Entry 5WS8 (X-ray diffraction, 2.62 A resolution); this record covers chains A and B of the 4 polymer chains in the assembly.

# Chain A (and B)
Protein: Pyruvate kinase
From: Mycobacterium tuberculosis (strain ATCC 25618 / H37Rv)
Notes: EC 2.7.1.40; chain B of this document is another copy of the same molecule, construct and numbering; everything in this record applies to it too
Reference sequence: P9WKE5 (KPYK_MYCTU); residues 1-472 here = UniProt positions 1-472
Amino-acid sequence (475 residues; numbered -2 to 472; the number before each row is that of its first residue; numbers below 1 keep their minus sign (Gly-2 is residue -2)):
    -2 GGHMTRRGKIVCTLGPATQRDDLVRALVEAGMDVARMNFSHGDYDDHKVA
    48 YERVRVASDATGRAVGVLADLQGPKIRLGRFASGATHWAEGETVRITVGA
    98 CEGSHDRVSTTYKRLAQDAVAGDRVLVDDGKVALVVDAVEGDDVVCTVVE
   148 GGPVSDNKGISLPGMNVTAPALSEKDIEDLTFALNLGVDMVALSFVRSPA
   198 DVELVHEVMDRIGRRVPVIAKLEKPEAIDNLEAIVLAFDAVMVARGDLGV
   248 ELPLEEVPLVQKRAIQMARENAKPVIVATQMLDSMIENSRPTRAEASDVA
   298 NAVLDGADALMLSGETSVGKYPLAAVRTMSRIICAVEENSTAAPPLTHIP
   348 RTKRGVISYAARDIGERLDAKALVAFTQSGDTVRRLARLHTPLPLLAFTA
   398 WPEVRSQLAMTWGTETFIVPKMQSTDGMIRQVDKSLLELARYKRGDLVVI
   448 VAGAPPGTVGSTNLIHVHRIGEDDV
Disordered / not traced: -2 to 1, 451-457
Sequence notes: expression tag (-2 to 0)
UniProt features mapped onto this chain:
  - binding site (substrate): Arg33, Gly243, Asp244, Thr276
  - binding site (ATP): Asn35 to His38, Arg74, Lys155
  - binding site (K(+)): Asn35, Ser37, Asp67
  - binding site (Mg(2+)): Glu220, Asp244
  - site: Lys218 (Transition state stabilizer)
  - modified residue: Ser37 (Phosphoserine)
  - mutagenesis: Ser37 (S37A: Partial loss of phosphorylation. Decrease in activity)
Metal / ion sites: Mg2+: Glu220, Asp244 (together with oxalate ion)
Ligand contacts: oxalate ion (OXL): Lys218, Glu220, Met239, Ala241, Arg242, Gly243, Asp244, Ala275, Thr276, Met308
What the authors report for this chain:
  - allosteric site: Ala217, Lys218, Ala237 (from molecular simulation)

# Interface between chain A and chain B
Residue-residue contacts (50; chain A residue first):
  Leu123(A) - Arg287(B)
  Asp126(A) - Arg290(B)
  Gly127(A) - Arg287(B)
  Glu147(A) - Ser286(B)  hydrogen bond
  Glu147(A) - Arg287(B)  salt bridge
  Arg242(A) - Arg290(B)  hydrogen bond (backbone-side chain)
  Gly243(A) - Arg290(B)  hydrogen bond (backbone-side chain)
  Gly246(A) - Arg290(B)
  Val247(A) - Arg290(B)
  Leu251(A) - Pro288(B)
  Glu252(A) - Arg328(B)  salt bridge
  Glu252(A) - Ile329(B)
  Glu252(A) - Ala332(B)
  Pro255(A) - Ala293(B)
  Pro255(A) - Ala297(B)  hydrophobic
  Leu256(A) - Asn336(B)
  Lys259(A) - Asn298(B)  hydrogen bond
  Lys259(A) - Leu301(B)
  Gln277(A) - Thr289(B)
  Gln277(A) - Arg290(B)  hydrogen bond (side chain-backbone)
  Gln277(A) - Ala291(B)
  Ser286(A) - Glu147(B)  hydrogen bond
  Arg287(A) - Leu123(B)
  Arg287(A) - Gly127(B)
  Arg287(A) - Glu147(B)  salt bridge
  Pro288(A) - Leu251(B)
  Thr289(A) - Gln277(B)
  Arg290(A) - Asp126(B)
  Arg290(A) - Arg242(B)  hydrogen bond (side chain-backbone)
  Arg290(A) - Gly243(B)  hydrogen bond (side chain-backbone)
  Arg290(A) - Gly246(B)
  Arg290(A) - Val247(B)
  Arg290(A) - Gln277(B)  hydrogen bond (backbone-side chain)
  Ala291(A) - Gln277(B)
  Ala291(A) - Ala291(B)
  Ala291(A) - Glu292(B)
  Ala291(A) - Asp295(B)
  Glu292(A) - Ala291(B)
  Ala293(A) - Pro255(B)
  Ser294(A) - Asp295(B)  hydrogen bond
  Asp295(A) - Ala291(B)
  Asp295(A) - Ser294(B)  hydrogen bond
  Ala297(A) - Pro255(B)  hydrophobic
  Asn298(A) - Lys259(B)  hydrogen bond
  Asn298(A) - Asn298(B)
  Leu301(A) - Lys259(B)
  Arg328(A) - Glu252(B)  salt bridge
  Ile329(A) - Glu252(B)
  Ala332(A) - Glu252(B)
  Asn336(A) - Leu256(B)
Also at the interface, not in a pair above, chain A (37 interface residues in all): Ala130, Thr276, Met278, Asp280, Asn285, Val333
Also at the interface, not in a pair above, chain B (37 interface residues in all): Lys128, Ala130, Thr276, Met278, Asp280, Val333

# Overview
Chain A and chain B each contribute 37 residues to their interface; the contacts include 12 hydrogen bonds and
4 salt bridges. Polar pairs include Glu147(A)-Arg287(B), Glu252(A)-Arg328(B) and Glu147(A)-Ser286(B). Bound to
chain A: oxalate ion. From the paper: an allosteric site at Ala217(A), Lys218(A) and Ala237(A).
Chain A and chain B are both Pyruvate kinase (Mycobacterium tuberculosis (strain ATCC 25618 / H37Rv)); the
structure, Pyruvate kinase (PYK) from Mycobacterium tuberculosis in complex with Oxalate, was determined by
X-ray diffraction (same publication as 5WRP, 5WS9, 5WSA, 5WSB and 5WSC).
